Entry 2BPE (X-ray diffraction, 2.25 A resolution); this record covers chains A and B.

== Chain A (and B) ==
Molecule: Dectin-1
Source organism: Mus musculus
Notes: fragment: extracellular beta-glucan recognition domain residues 113-244; chain B of this document is another copy of the same molecule, construct and numbering; everything in this record applies to it too
UniProtKB: Q6QLQ4 (Q6QLQ4_MOUSE); residues 113-244 here = UniProt positions 113-244
Amino-acid sequence (140 residues; row label = number of the first residue in the row):
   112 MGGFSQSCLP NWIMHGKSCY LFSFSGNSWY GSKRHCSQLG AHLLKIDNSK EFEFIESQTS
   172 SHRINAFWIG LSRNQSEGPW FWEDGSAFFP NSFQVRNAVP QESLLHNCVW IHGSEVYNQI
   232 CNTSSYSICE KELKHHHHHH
Unresolved in the structure: 112-116, 246-251
Disulfides: Cys119-Cys130, Cys147-Cys240, Cys219-Cys232
Ion coordination: Ca2+: Lys156, Asp158, Glu162, Glu241
Reported in the primary citation:
  - conformationally variable residues (loop rearrangement): Ala209 to Leu215
  - Ca2+ coordination: Lys156, Asp158, Glu162, Glu241
  - post-translational modification sites: Asn185 (citing earlier work)

== Interface between chain A and chain B ==
Contacting residue pairs (42; chain A residue first):
  Trp140(A) - Asn185(B)
  Trp140(A) - Phe192(B)  hydrophobic
  Tyr141(A) - Asn185(B)  hydrogen bond
  Tyr141(A) - Phe192(B)  hydrophobic
  Tyr141(A) - Gly196(B)
  Lys144(A) - Lys144(B)
  Lys144(A) - Phe192(B)
  Lys144(A) - Glu194(B)  hydrogen bond (side chain-backbone)
  Lys144(A) - Asp195(B)
  Lys144(A) - Gly196(B)
  Arg145(A) - Phe192(B)
  Arg145(A) - Asp195(B)  hydrogen bond (backbone-backbone)
  Arg145(A) - Gly196(B)  hydrogen bond (side chain-backbone)
  Arg145(A) - Ser197(B)
  Ser148(A) - Asp195(B)
  Arg184(A) - Asn185(B)
  Asn185(A) - Trp140(B)
  Asn185(A) - Tyr141(B)  hydrogen bond
  Asn185(A) - Ser183(B)
  Asn185(A) - Arg184(B)
  Asn185(A) - Asn185(B)
  Asn185(A) - Gln186(B)
  Asn185(A) - Asn218(B)  hydrogen bond (backbone-side chain)
  Asn185(A) - Cys219(B)
  Asn185(A) - Cys232(B)
  Gln186(A) - Leu216(B)
  Phe192(A) - Trp140(B)  hydrophobic
  Phe192(A) - Tyr141(B)  hydrophobic
  Phe192(A) - Lys144(B)
  Phe192(A) - Arg145(B)
  Glu194(A) - Lys144(B)  hydrogen bond (backbone-side chain)
  Asp195(A) - Lys144(B)
  Asp195(A) - Arg145(B)  hydrogen bond (backbone-backbone)
  Asp195(A) - Ser148(B)
  Gly196(A) - Tyr141(B)
  Gly196(A) - Lys144(B)
  Gly196(A) - Arg145(B)  hydrogen bond (backbone-side chain)
  Ser197(A) - Arg145(B)
  Leu216(A) - Gln186(B)
  Asn218(A) - Asn185(B)  hydrogen bond (side chain-backbone)
  Cys219(A) - Asn185(B)
  Cys232(A) - Asn185(B)
Also at the interface, not in a pair above, chain A (20 interface residues in all): Ser183, Ser187, Ala198
From the paper, about this interface:
  - interface residues, chain A: Trp140(A), Tyr141(A), Lys144(A), Arg145(A), Ser148(A), Ser183(A), Arg184(A), Asn185(A), Gln186(A), Ser187(A), Phe192(A), Glu194(A), Asp195(A), Gly196(A), Ser197(A), Ala198(A), Leu216(A), Asn218(A), Cys219(A), Cys232(A)
  - interface residues, chain B: Trp193(B)

== In short ==
20 residues of chain A and 18 residues of chain B are in contact, with 10 hydrogen bonds. Polar pairs include
Tyr141(A)-Asn185(B), Lys144(A)-Glu194(B) and Arg145(A)-Gly196(B). Lys156(A), Asp158(A), Glu162(A) and
Glu241(A) coordinate Ca2+. The paper reports interface residues Trp140(A), Tyr141(A) and Trp193(B) among
others; Ca2+ coordination by Lys156(A), Asp158(A) and Glu162(A) among others.
Chain A and chain B are both Dectin-1 (Mus musculus); the structure, Structure of murine dectin-1, was
determined by X-ray diffraction, deposited together with 2CL8, 2BPH and 2BPD.
